Entry 9E2Z (electron microscopy, 2.60 A resolution); this record covers chains A and C of the 13 polymer chains in the assembly.

Chain A:
Name: DNA replication complex GINS protein PSF1
Source organism: Homo sapiens
UniProtKB: Q14691 (PSF1_HUMAN); numbering as in UniProt (aligned over 1-196)
Amino-acid sequence (196 residues; numbered 1 to 196; the number before each row is that of its first residue):
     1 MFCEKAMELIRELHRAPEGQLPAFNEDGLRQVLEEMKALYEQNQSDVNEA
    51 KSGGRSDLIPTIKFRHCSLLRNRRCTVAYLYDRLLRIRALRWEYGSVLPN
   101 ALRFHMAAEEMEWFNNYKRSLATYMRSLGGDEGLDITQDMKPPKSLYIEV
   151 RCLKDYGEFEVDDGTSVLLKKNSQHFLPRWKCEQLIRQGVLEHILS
Unresolved in the structure: 1

Chain C:
Name: DNA replication complex GINS protein PSF3
Source organism: Homo sapiens
UniProtKB: Q9BRX5 (PSF3_HUMAN); residues 1-216 here = UniProt positions 1-216
Amino-acid sequence (216 residues; numbered 1 to 216; the number before each row is that of its first residue):
     1 MSEAYFRVESGALGPEENFLSLDDILMSHEKLPVRTETAMPRLGAFFLER
    51 SAGAETDNAVPQGSKLELPLWLAKGLFDNKRRILSVELPKIYQEGWRTVF
   101 SADPNVVDLHKMGPHFYGFGSQLLHFDSPENADISQSLLQTFIGRFRRIM
   151 DSSQNAYNEDTSALVARLDEMERGLFQTGQKGLNDFQCWEKGQASQITAS
   201 NLVQNYKKRKFTDMED
Unresolved in the structure: 1-3, 48-57, 210-216
UniProt features mapped onto this chain:
  - region: Met-1 to Glu-16 (Not essential for folding and stability of GINS complex, but may regulate accessibility to the central complex pore)

How chain A and chain C interact:
Contacting residue pairs - 79 pairs, chain A then chain C:
  Phe-2(A) / Phe-46(C)  hydrophobic
  Cys-3(A) / Trp-71(C)  hydrophobic
  Glu-4(A) / His-29(C)  salt bridge
  Met-7(A) / Ile-25(C)  hydrophobic
  Met-7(A) / Leu-26(C)  hydrophobic
  Met-7(A) / His-29(C)
  Ile-10(A) / Leu-22(C)  hydrophobic
  Arg-11(A) / Leu-26(C)
  Arg-11(A) / His-29(C)
  His-14(A) / Arg-7(C)  hydrogen bond
  His-14(A) / Asp-23(C)
  His-14(A) / Leu-26(C)
  Glu-18(A) / Leu-202(C)
  Gly-19(A) / Tyr-5(C)
  Gly-19(A) / Leu-202(C)
  Gln-20(A) / Asn-205(C)  hydrogen bond (side chain-backbone)
  Gln-20(A) / Tyr-206(C)
  Leu-21(A) / Tyr-206(C)  hydrogen bond (backbone-side chain)
  Asp-46(A) / Arg-42(C)  salt bridge
  Glu-49(A) / Arg-42(C)  salt bridge
  Asp-57(A) / Pro-41(C)
  Leu-58(A) / Pro-41(C)  hydrophobic
  Leu-58(A) / Arg-42(C)
  Pro-60(A) / Met-40(C)  hydrophobic
  Thr-61(A) / Pro-41(C)  hydrogen bond (side chain-backbone)
  Thr-61(A) / Leu-43(C)
  Lys-63(A) / Gly-75(C)
  Lys-63(A) / Ile-83(C)
  Phe-64(A) / Leu-43(C)  hydrophobic
  Phe-64(A) / Leu-72(C)  hydrophobic
  Cys-67(A) / Trp-71(C)
  Cys-67(A) / Gly-75(C)
  Ser-68(A) / Trp-71(C)
  Arg-71(A) / Ile-25(C)  hydrogen bond (side chain-backbone)
  Arg-71(A) / Ser-28(C)  hydrogen bond
  Arg-71(A) / His-29(C)
  Arg-71(A) / Trp-71(C)
  Arg-74(A) / Glu-17(C)  salt bridge
  Arg-74(A) / Asn-18(C)  hydrogen bond (side chain-backbone)
  Arg-74(A) / Phe-19(C)  hydrogen bond (side chain-backbone)
  Arg-74(A) / Asp-24(C)
  Arg-74(A) / Ile-25(C)
  Arg-74(A) / Ser-28(C)
  Cys-75(A) / Ile-25(C)  hydrophobic
  Val-77(A) / Leu-20(C)  hydrophobic
  Ala-78(A) / Leu-20(C)  hydrophobic
  Ala-78(A) / Ile-25(C)  hydrophobic
  Tyr-81(A) / Val-8(C)  hydrophobic
  Tyr-81(A) / Leu-20(C)  hydrophobic
  Asp-82(A) / Tyr-5(C)  hydrogen bond
  Asp-82(A) / Leu-22(C)
  Leu-85(A) / Tyr-5(C)  hydrophobic
  Leu-85(A) / Phe-6(C)
  Arg-86(A) / Tyr-5(C)  hydrogen bond
  Arg-88(A) / Ala-4(C)
  Ala-89(A) / Ala-4(C)
  Ala-89(A) / Tyr-5(C)  hydrophobic
  Glu-93(A) / Ala-4(C)  hydrogen bond (side chain-backbone)
  Glu-93(A) / Ser-200(C)  hydrogen bond (backbone-side chain)
  Glu-93(A) / Leu-202(C)
  Tyr-94(A) / Val-203(C)  hydrophobic
  Tyr-94(A) / Lys-207(C)
  Leu-102(A) / Tyr-206(C)
  Lys-141(A) / Ala-194(C)
  Lys-141(A) / Ser-195(C)  hydrogen bond (side chain-backbone)
  Lys-141(A) / Gln-196(C)  hydrogen bond (side chain-backbone)
  Lys-141(A) / Ile-197(C)
  Lys-154(A) / Lys-207(C)
  Arg-179(A) / Ile-197(C)
  Ile-186(A) / Ile-197(C)
  Ile-186(A) / Ala-199(C)
  Arg-187(A) / Ala-199(C)
  Arg-187(A) / Ser-200(C)  hydrogen bond (backbone-side chain)
  Arg-187(A) / Val-203(C)
  Gln-188(A) / Val-203(C)
  Gln-188(A) / Lys-207(C)  hydrogen bond (backbone-side chain)
  His-193(A) / Gln-196(C)  hydrogen bond (backbone-side chain)
  His-193(A) / Ile-197(C)  hydrogen bond (side chain-backbone)
  Leu-195(A) / Gln-196(C)
Other interface residues (no listed pair), chain A (52 interface residues in all): Leu-13, Pro-17, Arg-55, Arg-65, Leu-90, Trp-92, Lys-144, Ile-148, Gly-189
Other interface residues (no listed pair), chain C (41 interface residues in all): Ser-21, Ala-39, Phe-47, Leu-76, Thr-198

Overview:
The interface between chain A and chain C involves 52 residues on one side and 41 on the other; the contacts
include 18 hydrogen bonds and 4 salt bridges. Polar contacts include Glu-4(A)/His-29(C), Asp-46(A)/Arg-42(C)
and Glu-49(A)/Arg-42(C).
Chain A is DNA replication complex GINS protein PSF1 and chain C is DNA replication complex GINS protein PSF3,
both from Homo sapiens; the structure, Cryo-EM structure of human CMG helicase stalled at G4-containing DNA
template, was determined by electron microscopy, deposited together with 9E2W, 9E2Y and 9E2X.
